PDB entry 7O6Y | electron microscopy, 3.40 A resolution | chains A and Y of the 42 polymer chains in the assembly

[Chain A]
Molecule: Subunit NUAM of NADH:Ubiquinone Oxidoreductase (Complex I)
Organism: Yarrowia lipolytica
Notes: EC 1.6.99.3
UniProt: Q9UUU3 (Q9UUU3_YARLL); residues 1-728 here = UniProt positions 1-728
Chain sequence (728 residues; row label = number of the first residue in the row):
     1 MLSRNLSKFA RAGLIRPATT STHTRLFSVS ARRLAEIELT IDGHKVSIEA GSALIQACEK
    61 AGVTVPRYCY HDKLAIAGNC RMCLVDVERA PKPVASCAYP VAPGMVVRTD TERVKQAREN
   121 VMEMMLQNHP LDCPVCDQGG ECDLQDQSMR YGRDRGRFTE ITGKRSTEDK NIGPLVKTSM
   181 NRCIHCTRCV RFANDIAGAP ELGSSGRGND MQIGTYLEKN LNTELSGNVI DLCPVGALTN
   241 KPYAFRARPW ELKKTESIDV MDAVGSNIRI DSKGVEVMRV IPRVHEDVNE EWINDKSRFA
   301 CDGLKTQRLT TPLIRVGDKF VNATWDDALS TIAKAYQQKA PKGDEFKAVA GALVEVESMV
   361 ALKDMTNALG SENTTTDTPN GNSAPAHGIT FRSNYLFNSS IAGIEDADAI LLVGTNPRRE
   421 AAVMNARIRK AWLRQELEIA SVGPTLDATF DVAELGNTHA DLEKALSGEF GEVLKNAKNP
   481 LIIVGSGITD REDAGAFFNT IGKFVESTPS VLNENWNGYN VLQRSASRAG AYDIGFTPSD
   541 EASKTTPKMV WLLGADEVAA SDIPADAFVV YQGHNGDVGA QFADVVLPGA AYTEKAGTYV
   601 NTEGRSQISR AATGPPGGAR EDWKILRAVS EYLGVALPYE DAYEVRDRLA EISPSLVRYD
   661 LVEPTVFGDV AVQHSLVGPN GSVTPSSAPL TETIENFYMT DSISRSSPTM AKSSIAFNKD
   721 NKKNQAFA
Not modelled in the structure: 1-34, 728
Ion coordination: 2Fe-2S cluster Fe: C69, C80, C83, C97; 4Fe-4S cluster Fe site 1: H129, C133, C136, C142; 4Fe-4S cluster Fe site 2: C183, C186, C189, C233
Ligand contacts:
  - 2Fe-2S cluster (FES): R67, Y68, C69, Y70, G78, N79, C80, R81, M82, C83, A95, C97
  - 4Fe-4S cluster (SF4), molecule 1: H129, P130, D132, C133, C136, Q138, G139, C142, L144, Q145, R182, V235, G236
  - 4Fe-4S cluster (SF4), molecule 2: M180, C183, I184, H185, C186, T187, R188, C189, I213, C233, P234, V235, A237, L238

[Chain Y]
Molecule: Subunit NUYM of NADH:Ubiquinone Oxidoreductase (Complex I)
Organism: Yarrowia lipolytica
UniProt: A0A1D8N7X0 (A0A1D8N7X0_YARLL); residue numbers follow UniProt; this construct covers 1-161
Chain sequence (161 residues; row label = number of the first residue in the row):
     1 MLSRSLRQLS QPSVRSFATS ARLLQKKDVP EVGVNLDNVP AHEIVSGAPA ELSRNRVVRI
    61 YQQAKPATQS GEYGTFAWRL DWDIVDVANR WENDLIGWQS SGDYMQATQM KFTSKESAIK
   121 FANKQGWDFY IQEPHHRKFR VKQYANNFVH SYGKLKHIRT K
Not modelled in the structure: 1-36

[Interface between chain A and chain Y]
Residue-residue contacts (76):
  I48(A) - F139(Y)  hydrophobic
  E49(A) - V141(Y)
  G51(A) - V141(Y)
  G51(A) - K142(Y)
  G51(A) - Q143(Y)
  S52(A) - V141(Y)
  A53(A) - K142(Y)
  Q56(A) - F139(Y)
  Q56(A) - R140(Y)  hydrogen bond (side chain-backbone)
  Q56(A) - K142(Y)  hydrogen bond (side chain-backbone)
  R67(A) - S70(Y)
  Y70(A) - K142(Y)
  H71(A) - K142(Y)
  D72(A) - R137(Y)  salt bridge
  D72(A) - K142(Y)
  L74(A) - K142(Y)  hydrogen bond (backbone-side chain)
  A75(A) - N147(Y)
  A75(A) - R159(Y)
  I76(A) - K142(Y)
  I76(A) - Y144(Y)
  I76(A) - N147(Y)  hydrogen bond (backbone-side chain)
  A98(A) - Y144(Y)  hydrophobic
  Q138(A) - T68(Y)
  E141(A) - T68(Y)  hydrogen bond
  E141(A) - Q69(Y)
  D143(A) - Q69(Y)
  D143(A) - S70(Y)  hydrogen bond (side chain-backbone)
  D146(A) - Q69(Y)
  R188(A) - S70(Y)  hydrogen bond
  V190(A) - T160(Y)
  N194(A) - I158(Y)  hydrogen bond (side chain-backbone)
  N194(A) - R159(Y)
  N194(A) - T160(Y)
  D195(A) - H157(Y)
  D195(A) - R159(Y)  salt bridge
  D231(A) - A67(Y)
  E256(A) - Q62(Y)
  E256(A) - A64(Y)  hydrogen bond (side chain-backbone)
  E256(A) - Q132(Y)  hydrogen bond
  N267(A) - H135(Y)
  R269(A) - A64(Y)
  G274(A) - Q99(Y)
  V275(A) - R90(Y)
  V275(A) - E92(Y)
  V275(A) - Q99(Y)
  P282(A) - A67(Y)
  R283(A) - A64(Y)
  R283(A) - Q132(Y)
  V284(A) - H135(Y)
  V284(A) - R137(Y)
  H285(A) - H135(Y)
  E286(A) - H136(Y)
  E286(A) - R137(Y)
  E286(A) - K138(Y)  hydrogen bond (side chain-backbone)
  E291(A) - R137(Y)  salt bridge
  W432(A) - K156(Y)  hydrogen bond (backbone-side chain)
  L433(A) - H157(Y)
  R434(A) - R140(Y)
  Q435(A) - K156(Y)  hydrogen bond (backbone-side chain)
  D451(A) - K154(Y)  salt bridge
  I608(A) - Y130(Y)
  S609(A) - R59(Y)
  R610(A) - R59(Y)
  R610(A) - D81(Y)  salt bridge
  R610(A) - W82(Y)  hydrogen bond (side chain-backbone)
  R610(A) - D83(Y)  salt bridge
  A611(A) - I84(Y)
  A612(A) - I84(Y)
  T613(A) - I84(Y)
  G614(A) - I84(Y)
  G614(A) - D86(Y)
  P615(A) - D86(Y)
  Y643(A) - V57(Y)
  Y643(A) - D128(Y)
  Y659(A) - Y130(Y)
  D660(A) - H135(Y)  salt bridge
Other interface residues (no listed pair), chain A (61 interface residues in all): A50, K73, A77, K253, K254, R279, E405, R429, E436, L437, A596
Other interface residues (no listed pair), chain Y (42 interface residues in all): Y61, Q63, P66, G71, N89, W91

[Summary]
Chain A and chain Y form an interface of 61 and 42 residues respectively; the contacts include 14 hydrogen
bonds and 7 salt bridges. Polar contacts include D72(A)-R137(Y), D195(A)-R159(Y) and E291(A)-R137(Y). Ligands
of chain A: 4Fe-4S cluster and 2Fe-2S cluster.
Here chain A is Subunit NUAM of NADH:Ubiquinone Oxidoreductase (Complex I) and chain Y is Subunit NUYM of
NADH:Ubiquinone Oxidoreductase (Complex I), both from Yarrowia lipolytica. Entry 7O6Y (Cryo-EM structure of
respiratory complex I under turnover) was determined by electron microscopy, deposited together with 7O71.
